Entry 3OTJ (neutron diffraction, 2.15 A resolution); this record covers chains E and I.

# Chain E
Protein: Cationic trypsin
Organism: Bos taurus
Notes: EC 3.4.21.4
UniProtKB: P00760 (TRY1_BOVIN); the construct lacks a stretch of the UniProt sequence and is renumbered around it, so the offset changes along the chain: 16-34 = UniProt 24-42; 37-67 = UniProt 43-73; 69-125 = UniProt 74-130; 127-130 = UniProt 131-134; 5 more segments
Sequence (223 residues; each row starts with the number of its first residue; note: 10 numbers in that range are skipped by the numbering (no residue carries them; nothing is unmodelled there)):
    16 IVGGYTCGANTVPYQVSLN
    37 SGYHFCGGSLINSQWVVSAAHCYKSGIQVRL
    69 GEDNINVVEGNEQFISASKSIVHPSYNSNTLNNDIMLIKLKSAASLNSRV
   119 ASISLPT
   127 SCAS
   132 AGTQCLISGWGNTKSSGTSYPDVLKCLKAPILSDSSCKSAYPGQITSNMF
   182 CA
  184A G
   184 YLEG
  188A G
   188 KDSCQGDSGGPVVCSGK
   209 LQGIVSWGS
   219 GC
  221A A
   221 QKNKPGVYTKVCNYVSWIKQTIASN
Swiss-Prot annotation at these positions:
  - active site (Charge relay system): His57, Asp102, Ser195
  - binding site (Ca(2+)): Glu70, Asn72, Val75, Glu80
  - binding site (substrate): Asp189, Ser190, Gln192, Gly193, Ser195
Cystine bridges: Cys22-Cys157, Cys42-Cys58, Cys128-Cys232, Cys136-Cys201, Cys168-Cys182, Cys191-Cys220
Ion coordination: Ca2+: Glu70, Asn72, Val75, Glu80

# Chain I
Protein: Pancreatic trypsin inhibitor
Organism: Bos taurus
UniProtKB: P00974 (BPT1_BOVIN); residues 1-58 here correspond to UniProt positions 36-93 (UniProt number = residue number + 35)
Sequence (58 residues; each row starts with the number of its first residue):
     1 RPDFCLEPPYTGPCKARIIRYFYNAKAGLCQTFVYGGCRAKRNNFKSAED
    51 CMRTCGGA
Swiss-Prot annotation at these positions:
  - site: Lys15, Ala16 (Reactive bond for trypsin)
Cystine bridges: Cys5-Cys55, Cys14-Cys38, Cys30-Cys51

# Chain E / chain I interface
Pairs across the interface - 38 pairs, chain E then chain I:
  Tyr39(E) with Arg17(I); Ile18(I); Ile19(I), hydrogen bond (side chain-backbone)
  His40(E) with Arg17(I), hydrogen bond (backbone-side chain)
  Phe41(E) with Ala16(I); Arg17(I), hydrogen bond (backbone-backbone)
  Cys42(E) with Ala16(I), hydrophobic
  His57(E) with Cys14(I); Lys15(I); Gly36(I); Gly37(I)
  Asn97(E) with Arg39(I), hydrogen bond (backbone-side chain)
  Leu99(E) with Cys14(I), hydrophobic; Cys38(I), hydrophobic; Arg39(I)
  Tyr151(E) with Arg17(I)
  Asp189(E) with Lys15(I), salt bridge
  Ser190(E) with Lys15(I), hydrogen bond (backbone-side chain)
  Cys191(E) with Lys15(I)
  Gln192(E) with Thr11(I); Gly12(I); Cys14(I), hydrogen bond (side chain-backbone); Lys15(I); Ala16(I)
  Gly193(E) with Lys15(I), hydrogen bond (backbone-backbone); Ala16(I); Arg17(I)
  Asp194(E) with Lys15(I), hydrogen bond (backbone-backbone)
  Ser195(E) with Lys15(I), hydrogen bond (backbone-backbone); Ala16(I), hydrogen bond (side chain-backbone)
  Ser214(E) with Cys14(I); Lys15(I), hydrogen bond (backbone-backbone)
  Trp215(E) with Pro13(I); Cys14(I), hydrophobic; Lys15(I)
  Gly216(E) with Pro13(I), hydrogen bond (backbone-backbone)
  Gly219(E) with Lys15(I)
  Gly226(E) with Lys15(I)
Other interface residues (no listed pair), chain E (24 interface residues in all): Lys60, Ser96, Thr98, Val213
Other interface residues (no listed pair), chain I (14 interface residues in all): Val34

# Summary
24 residues of chain E and 14 residues of chain I are in contact; the contacts include 12 hydrogen bonds and 1
salt bridge. Polar pairs include Asp189(E)-Lys15(I), Tyr39(E)-Ile19(I) and His40(E)-Arg17(I).
Here chain E is Cationic trypsin and chain I is Pancreatic trypsin inhibitor, both from Bos taurus. Entry 3OTJ
(A Crystal Structure of Trypsin Complexed with BPTI (Bovine Pancreatic Trypsin Inhibitor) by X-ray/Neutron
Joint Refinement) was determined by neutron diffraction.
